Entry 9JE0 (electron microscopy, 3.23 A resolution); this record covers chain A.

[Chain A]
Protein: Solute carrier family 22 member 12
From: Homo sapiens
UniProtKB: Q96S37 (S22AC_HUMAN); residues 1-553 here = UniProt positions 1-553
Sequence (553 residues; numbered 1 to 553; the number before each row is that of its first residue):
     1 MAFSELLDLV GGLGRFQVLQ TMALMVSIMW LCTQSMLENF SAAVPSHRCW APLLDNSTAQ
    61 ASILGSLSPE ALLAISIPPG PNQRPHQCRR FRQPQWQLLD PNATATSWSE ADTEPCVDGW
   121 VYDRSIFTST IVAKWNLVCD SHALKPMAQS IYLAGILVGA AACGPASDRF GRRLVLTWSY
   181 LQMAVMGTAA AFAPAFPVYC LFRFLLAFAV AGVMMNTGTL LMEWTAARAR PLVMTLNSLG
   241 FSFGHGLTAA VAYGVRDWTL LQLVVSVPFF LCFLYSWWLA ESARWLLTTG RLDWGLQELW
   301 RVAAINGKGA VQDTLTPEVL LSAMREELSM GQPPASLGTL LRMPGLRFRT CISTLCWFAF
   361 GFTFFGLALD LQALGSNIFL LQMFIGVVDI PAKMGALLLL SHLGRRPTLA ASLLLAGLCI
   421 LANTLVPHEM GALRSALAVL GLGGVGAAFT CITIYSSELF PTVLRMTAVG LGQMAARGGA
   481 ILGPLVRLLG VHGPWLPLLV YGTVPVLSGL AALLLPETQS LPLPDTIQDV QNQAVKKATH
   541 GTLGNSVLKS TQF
Unresolved in the structure: 1-19, 62-66, 227, 283-337, 466, 517-553
Disulfide bonds: Cys49-Cys116, Cys88-Cys139
Small-molecule neighbours: Benzbromarone (R75; [3,5-bis(bromanyl)-4-oxidanyl-phenyl]-(2-ethyl-1-benzofuran-3-yl)methanone): Cys32, Ile156, Met214, Asn237, Ser238, Phe241, His245, Phe360, Gly361, Phe364, Phe365, Lys393, Phe449, Gln473, Ala476, Arg477
Curated features (UniProtKB/Swiss-Prot):
  - modified residue: Thr542 (Phosphothreonine)
  - glycosylation (N-linked (GlcNAc...) asparagine): Asn56, Asn102
  - natural variant: Ile75 (I75T: In RHUC1; uncertain significance), Arg90 (R90H: In RHUC1), Val138 (V138M: In RHUC1), Gly164 (G164S: In RHUC1), Thr217 (T217M: In RHUC1), Arg284 (R284G: In some gout patients; uncertain significance), Gly290 (G290C: In some gout patients; uncertain significance), Gln297 (Q297E: In some gout patients; uncertain significance), Glu298 (E298D: In RHUC1), Ile305 (I305S: In some gout patients; uncertain significance), Asp313 to Pro333 (deletion: In RHUC1; uncertain significance), Arg347 (R347S: In RHUC1; uncertain significance), 7 further natural variant entries in UniProt
What the authors report for this chain:
  - binding site for Benzbromarone: Met214, Phe241, Phe360, Phe364, Phe365, Phe449, Arg477
  - mutagenesis - F360A, F449A, R477K: decreased binding to Benzbromarone
  - mutagenesis - F241L (4-folds): increased binding to Benzbromarone

[Summary]
Bound to chain A: Benzbromarone. The paper reports a binding site for Benzbromarone at Met214, Phe241 and
Phe360 among others; F360A, F449A and R477K reduce binding to Benzbromarone.
Chain A is Solute carrier family 22 member 12 (Homo sapiens); the structure, Human URAT1 bound to
benzbromarone, was determined by electron microscopy together with 9JDV, 9JDY, 9JDZ and 9JE1 from the same
study.
